7QNA - chains A and E of the 6 polymer chains in the assembly; structure by electron microscopy, 3.00 A resolution.

# Chain A
Name: Gamma-aminobutyric acid receptor subunit alpha-4
Source organism: Homo sapiens
UniProtKB: P48169 (GBRA4_HUMAN); numbering as in UniProt (aligned over 1-554)
Chain sequence (554 residues; each row starts with the number of its first residue):
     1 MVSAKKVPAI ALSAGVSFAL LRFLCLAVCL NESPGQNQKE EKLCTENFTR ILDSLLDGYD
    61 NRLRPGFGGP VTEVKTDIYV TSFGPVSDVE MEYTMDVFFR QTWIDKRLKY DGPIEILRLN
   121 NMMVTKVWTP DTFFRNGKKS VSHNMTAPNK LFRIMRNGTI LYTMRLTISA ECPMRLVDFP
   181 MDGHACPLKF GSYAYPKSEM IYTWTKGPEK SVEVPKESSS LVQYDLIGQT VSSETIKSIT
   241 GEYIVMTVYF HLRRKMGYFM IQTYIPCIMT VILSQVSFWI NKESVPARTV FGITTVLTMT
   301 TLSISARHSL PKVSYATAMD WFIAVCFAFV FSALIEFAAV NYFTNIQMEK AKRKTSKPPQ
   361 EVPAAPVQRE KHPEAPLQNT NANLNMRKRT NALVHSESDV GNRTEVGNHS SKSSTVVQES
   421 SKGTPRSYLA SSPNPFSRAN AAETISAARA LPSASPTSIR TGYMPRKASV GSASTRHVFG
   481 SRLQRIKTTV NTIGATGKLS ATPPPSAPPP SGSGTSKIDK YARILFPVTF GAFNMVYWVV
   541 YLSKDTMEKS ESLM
Not modelled in the structure: 1-45, 349-514, 545-554
Disulfides: Cys172-Cys186
Covalent attachments: N-acetylglucosamine (NAG) linked to Asn144, Asn157
Small-molecule neighbours: gamma-amino-butanoic acid (ABU): Phe98, Arg100, Thr163
UniProt features mapped onto this chain:
  - binding site (4-aminobutanoate): Arg100, Thr163
  - glycosylation (N-linked (GlcNAc...) asparagine): Asn47, Asn144, Asn157
  - natural variant: Ser516 (S516R: In a breast cancer sample)
From the paper describing this entry:
  - specificity-determining residues: Arg135 (proposed by the authors, not directly observed)

# Chain E
Name: Gamma-aminobutyric acid receptor subunit beta-3
Source organism: Homo sapiens
UniProtKB: P28472 (GBRB3_HUMAN); residues -24 to 448 here correspond to UniProt positions 1-473 (UniProt number = residue number + 25)
Chain sequence (473 residues; row label = number of the first residue in the row; numbers below 1 keep their minus sign (Met-24 is residue -24)):
   -24 MWGLAGGRLF GIFSAPVLVA VVCCAQSVND PGNMSFVKET VDKLLKGYDI RLRPDFGGPP
    36 VCVGMNIDIA SIDMVSEVNM DYTLTMYFQQ YWRDKRLAYS GIPLNLTLDN RVADQLWVPD
    96 TYFLNDKKSF VHGVTVKNRM IRLHPDGTVL YGLRITTTAA CMMDLRRYPL DEQNCTLEIE
   156 SYGYTTDDIE FYWRGGDKAV TGVERIELPQ FSIVEHRLVS RNVVFATGAY PRLSLSFRLK
   216 RNIGYFILQT YMPSILITIL SWVSFWINYD ASAARVALGI TTVLTMTTIN THLRETLPKI
   276 PYVKAIDMYL MGCFVFVFLA LLEYAFVNYI FFGRGPQRQK KLAEKTAKAK NDRSKSESNR
   336 VDAHGNILLT SLEVHNEMNE VSGGIGDTRN SAISFDNSGI QYRKQSMPRE GHGRFLGDRS
   396 LPHKKTHLRR RSSQLKIKIP DLTDVNAIDR WSRIVFPFTF SLFNLVYWLY YVN
Not modelled in the structure: -24 to 6, 308-421, 448
Disulfides: Cys136-Cys150
Covalent attachments: N-acetylglucosamine (NAG) linked to Asn80; glycan linked to Asn149
UniProt features mapped onto this chain:
  - binding site (benzamidine): Asp95 to Tyr97, Glu155 to Tyr157, Phe200
  - binding site (4-aminobutanoate): Tyr97, Glu155, Tyr157, Thr202
  - binding site (histamine): Tyr97, Ser156, Tyr157, Thr202
  - glycosylation (N-linked (GlcNAc...) asparagine): Asn8, Asn80, Asn149

# Chain A / chain E interface
Pairs across the interface (98):
  Asp60(A) - Lys13(E)
  Asn61(A) - Arg86(E)
  Arg62(A) - Asp17(E)  salt bridge
  Arg62(A) - Leu20(E)
  Arg62(A) - Asp84(E)
  Arg64(A) - Met9(E)
  Phe67(A) - Gly7(E)
  Phe67(A) - Val12(E)  hydrophobic
  Phe67(A) - Leu81(E)  hydrophobic
  Gly68(A) - Gly7(E)
  Glu90(A) - Met49(E)
  Arg107(A) - Met9(E)
  Thr125(A) - Arg86(E)  hydrogen bond (backbone-side chain)
  Val127(A) - Arg86(E)  hydrogen bond (backbone-side chain)
  Asp131(A) - Val111(E)
  Thr132(A) - Val109(E)
  Thr132(A) - Thr110(E)  hydrogen bond (backbone-backbone)
  Phe133(A) - Tyr62(E)
  Phe133(A) - Val109(E)
  Phe133(A) - Asn113(E)
  Phe133(A) - Arg129(E)
  Phe134(A) - Arg129(E)  hydrogen bond (backbone-side chain)
  Arg135(A) - Tyr62(E)  hydrogen bond
  Arg135(A) - Arg129(E)
  Gly137(A) - His107(E)
  Gly137(A) - Arg129(E)  hydrogen bond (backbone-side chain)
  Lys138(A) - Asp48(E)
  Lys138(A) - His107(E)
  Lys139(A) - Phe105(E)
  Ser140(A) - Val109(E)
  Ser142(A) - Val109(E)
  Met164(A) - Thr110(E)
  Leu166(A) - Val109(E)  hydrophobic
  Leu166(A) - Thr110(E)
  Glu171(A) - Ser46(E)  hydrogen bond
  Glu171(A) - Asp48(E)
  Tyr193(A) - Tyr62(E)  hydrophobic
  Tyr193(A) - Asn113(E)
  Tyr193(A) - Arg114(E)
  Tyr193(A) - Met115(E)  hydrophobic
  Tyr193(A) - Gly127(E)
  Tyr193(A) - Leu128(E)  hydrogen bond (side chain-backbone)
  Tyr193(A) - Arg129(E)  hydrogen bond (side chain-backbone)
  Ala194(A) - Thr82(E)
  Ala194(A) - Met115(E)  hydrophobic
  Ala194(A) - Arg117(E)  hydrogen bond (backbone-side chain)
  Tyr195(A) - Thr82(E)
  Tyr195(A) - Leu83(E)
  Tyr195(A) - Asp84(E)
  Glu199(A) - Asn80(E)
  Glu199(A) - Thr82(E)
  Ile239(A) - Asn41(E)
  Ile239(A) - Tyr66(E)
  Ile239(A) - Arg169(E)
  Thr240(A) - Gln64(E)
  Thr240(A) - Met115(E)
  Thr240(A) - Arg117(E)  hydrogen bond (backbone-side chain)
  Tyr243(A) - Met115(E)
  Tyr243(A) - Arg117(E)  hydrogen bond
  Val285(A) - Ile242(E)  hydrophobic
  Val285(A) - Ala246(E)  hydrophobic
  Val285(A) - Ala249(E)
  Pro286(A) - Ala249(E)  hydrophobic
  Thr289(A) - Ala249(E)
  Thr289(A) - Leu253(E)
  Val290(A) - Ala252(E)  hydrophobic
  Ile293(A) - Leu253(E)  hydrophobic
  Ile293(A) - Thr256(E)
  Val296(A) - Ile232(E)  hydrophobic
  Val296(A) - Leu235(E)  hydrophobic
  Leu297(A) - Thr260(E)
  Thr300(A) - Thr260(E)
  Thr300(A) - Ile264(E)
  Ile304(A) - Gln224(E)
  Ile304(A) - His267(E)
  Arg307(A) - Tyr220(E)
  Arg307(A) - Gln224(E)
  Lys312(A) - Pro184(E)
  Lys312(A) - Tyr220(E)
  Val313(A) - Pro184(E)
  Val313(A) - Tyr220(E)
  Ser314(A) - Pro184(E)
  Ser314(A) - Asn217(E)
  Ser314(A) - Gly219(E)
  Asp320(A) - Leu223(E)
  Phe327(A) - Leu231(E)  hydrophobic
  Phe331(A) - Leu231(E)
  Phe331(A) - Ile234(E)  hydrophobic
  Phe331(A) - Leu235(E)  hydrophobic
  Leu334(A) - Leu235(E)  hydrophobic
  Ile335(A) - Val238(E)  hydrophobic
  Ala338(A) - Val238(E)  hydrophobic
  Asn341(A) - Trp241(E)
  Asn341(A) - Ile242(E)
  Asn341(A) - Asn243(E)  hydrogen bond (side chain-backbone)
  Tyr342(A) - Trp241(E)  hydrophobic
  Tyr342(A) - Arg428(E)
  Asn345(A) - Asn243(E)
Interface residues without a listed pair, chain A (64 interface residues in all): Tyr59, Leu63, Gly66, Met91, Phe99, Pro130, Val141, Pro173, Pro196, Gly241, Ala324, Phe337
Interface residues without a listed pair, chain E (67 interface residues in all): Val16, Asn85, Val87, Gln90, Leu125, Thr131, Glu182, Gln185, Ala248, Thr257, Thr263, Thr271

# Summary
Chain A and chain E form an interface of 64 and 67 residues respectively, with 13 hydrogen bonds and 1 salt
bridge. Polar pairs include Arg62(A)-Asp17(E), Thr125(A)-Arg86(E) and Val127(A)-Arg86(E). Chain A binds
gamma-amino-butanoic acid. N-acetylglucosamine is covalently linked to Asn144(A) and Asn157(A).
N-acetylglucosamine is covalently linked to Asn80(E). From the paper: the specificity determinant Arg135(A).
Chain A is Gamma-aminobutyric acid receptor subunit alpha-4 and chain E is Gamma-aminobutyric acid receptor
subunit beta-3, both from Homo sapiens; the structure, Cryo-EM structure of human full-length
alpha4beta3gamma2 GABA(A)R in complex with GABA and nanobody Nb25, was determined by electron microscopy (same
publication as 7QN5, 7QN6, 7QN7, 7QN8, 7QN9, 7QNB and 3 further entries).
